Entry 4AYO (X-ray diffraction, 0.85 A resolution); this record covers chain A.

[Chain A]
Molecule: Mannosyl-oligosaccharide 1,2-alpha-mannosidase
Source organism: Caulobacter sp
Notes: EC 3.2.1.113
UniProt: B0SWV2 (B0SWV2_CAUSK); numbering as in UniProt (aligned over 27-462)
Amino-acid sequence (447 residues; numbered 24 to 470; the number before each row is that of its first residue):
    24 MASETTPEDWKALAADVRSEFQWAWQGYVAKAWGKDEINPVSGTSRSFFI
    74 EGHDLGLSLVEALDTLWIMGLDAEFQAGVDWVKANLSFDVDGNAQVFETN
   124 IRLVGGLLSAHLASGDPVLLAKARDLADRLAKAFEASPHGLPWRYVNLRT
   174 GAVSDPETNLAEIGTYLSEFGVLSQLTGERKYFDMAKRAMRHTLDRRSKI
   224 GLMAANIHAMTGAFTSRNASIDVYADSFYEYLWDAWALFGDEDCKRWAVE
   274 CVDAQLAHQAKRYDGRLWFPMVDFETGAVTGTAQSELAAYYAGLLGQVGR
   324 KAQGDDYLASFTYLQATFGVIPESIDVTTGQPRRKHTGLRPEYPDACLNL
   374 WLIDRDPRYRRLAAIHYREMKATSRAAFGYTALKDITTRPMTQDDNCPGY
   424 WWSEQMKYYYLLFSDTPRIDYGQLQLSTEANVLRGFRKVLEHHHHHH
Disordered / not traced: 24-28, 463-470
Differences from the reference sequence: expression tag (24-26, 463-470)
Metal / ion sites: Na+: Glu84, Asp87, Ser426, Asn454; Ca2+ site 1 near Glu253 (its only coordinating residue here); Ca2+ site 2: Thr451 (together with bis-tris buffer)

[Overview]
Glu84, Asp87, Ser426 and Asn454 form the Na+ site.
Chain A is Mannosyl-oligosaccharide 1,2-alpha-mannosidase (Caulobacter sp); the structure, Structure of The
GH47 processing alpha-1,2-mannosidase from Caulobacter strain K31, was determined by X-ray diffraction
together with 4AYP, 4AYQ and 4AYR from the same study.
